6JR1 - chains D and I of the 10 polymer chains in the assembly; structure by X-ray diffraction, 2.40 A resolution.

== Chain D ==
Molecule: Histone H2B type 1-J
From: Homo sapiens
UniProt: P06899 (H2B1J_HUMAN); residues 0-125 here correspond to UniProt positions 1-126 (UniProt number = residue number + 1)
Sequence (129 residues; row label = number of the first residue in the row; numbers below 1 keep their minus sign (Gly-3 is residue -3)):
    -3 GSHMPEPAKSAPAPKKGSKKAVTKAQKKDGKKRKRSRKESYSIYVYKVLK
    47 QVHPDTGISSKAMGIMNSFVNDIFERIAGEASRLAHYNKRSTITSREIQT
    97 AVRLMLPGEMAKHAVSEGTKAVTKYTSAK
Disordered / not traced: -3 to 31, 125
Differences from the reference sequence: expression tag (-3 to -1); engineered mutation Mse101 (Leu102 in P06899), Mse106 (Leu107 in P06899)
Modified positions: Mse0, Mse101, Mse106 (selenomethionine); Mse59, Mse62 (selenomethionine; parent Met)
Bound ions: Mn2+: Val48 (shared with 1 residue of chain E)
Curated features (UniProtKB/Swiss-Prot):
  - modified residue: Pro1 (N-acetylproline), Glu2 (ADP-ribosyl glutamic acid), Lys5 (N6-(2-hydroxyisobutyryl)lysine), Ser6 (ADP-ribosylserine), Lys11 (N6-(beta-hydroxybutyryl)lysine), Lys12 (N6-(2-hydroxyisobutyryl)lysine), Ser14 (Phosphoserine), Lys15 (N6-acetyllysine), Lys16 (N6-(beta-hydroxybutyryl)lysine), Lys20 (N6-(2-hydroxyisobutyryl)lysine), Lys23 (N6-(2-hydroxyisobutyryl)lysine), Lys24 (N6-(2-hydroxyisobutyryl)lysine), Lys34 (N6-(2-hydroxyisobutyryl)lysine), Glu35 (PolyADP-ribosyl glutamic acid), Ser36 (Phosphoserine), Lys43 (N6-(2-hydroxyisobutyryl)lysine), Lys46 (N6-(2-hydroxyisobutyryl)lysine), Lys57 (N6,N6-dimethyllysine), Arg79 (Dimethylated arginine), Lys85 (N6,N6,N6-trimethyllysine) and 6 more in UniProt
  - glycosylation: Ser112 (O-linked (GlcNAc) serine)
  - cross-link (Glycyl lysine isopeptide (Lys-Gly)): Lys5 (interchain with G-Cter in SUMO2), Lys20 (interchain with G-Cter in SUMO2), Lys34 (interchain with G-Cter in ubiquitin), Lys120 (interchain with G-Cter in ubiquitin)

== Chain I ==
Molecule: 146-nt DNA strand
From: Homo sapiens
Sequence (146 nucleotides; each row starts with the number of its first residue):
     1 ATCAATATCCACCTGCAGATTCTACCAAAAGTGTATTTGGAAACTGCTCC
    51 ATCAAAAGGCATGTTCAGCTGAATTCAGCTGAACATGCCTTTTGATGGAG
   101 CAGTTTCCAAATACACTTTTGGTAGAATCTGCAGGTGGATATTGAT
Bound ions: Mn2+ site 1 near DG100 (its only coordinating residue here); Mn2+ site 2 near DG121 (its only coordinating residue here); Mn2+ site 3 near DG134 (its only coordinating residue here)

== Chain D / chain I interface ==
Residue-residue contacts (13; chain D residue first):
  Arg33(D) with DA27(I), hydrogen bond to the phosphate; DA28(I), salt bridge to the phosphate
  Glu35(D) with DA28(I), sugar contact
  Tyr42(D) with DT20(I), hydrogen bond to the phosphate
  Gly53(D) with DT20(I), phosphate contact
  Ile54(D) with DA19(I), phosphate contact; DT20(I), hydrogen bond to the phosphate
  Ser55(D) with DA19(I), phosphate contact
  Ser56(D) with DA19(I), hydrogen bond to the phosphate
  Arg86(D) with DG39(I), phosphate contact; DG40(I), salt bridge to the phosphate
  Ser87(D) with DT38(I), hydrogen bond to the phosphate
  Thr88(D) with DG39(I), hydrogen bond to the phosphate
Other interface residues (no listed pair), chain D (11 interface residues in all): Ser32
Other interface residues (no listed pair), chain I (9 interface residues in all): DT21, DG103

== In short ==
11 residues of chain D and 9 residues of chain I are in contact, with 6 hydrogen bonds and 2 salt bridges.
Among the polar pairs are Arg33(D)-DA27(I), Tyr42(D)-DT20(I) and Ile54(D)-DT20(I).
Chain D is Histone H2B type 1-J and chain I is a 146-nt DNA strand, both from Homo sapiens; the structure,
Crystal structure of the human nucleosome phased with 16 selenium atoms, was determined by X-ray diffraction,
deposited together with 6JR0.
